5HWJ - chains C and D of the 4 polymer chains in the assembly; structure by X-ray diffraction, 1.65 A resolution.

== Chain C (and D) ==
Molecule: Probable 5-dehydro-4-deoxyglucarate dehydratase
Organism: Agrobacterium fabrum (strain C58 / ATCC 33970)
Notes: EC 4.2.1.41; chain D of this document is another copy of the same molecule, construct and numbering; everything in this record applies to it too
UniProt: Q8UB77 (KDGD_AGRFC); residues 1-303 here = UniProt positions 1-303
Sequence (311 residues; numbered 1 to 311; the number before each row is that of its first residue):
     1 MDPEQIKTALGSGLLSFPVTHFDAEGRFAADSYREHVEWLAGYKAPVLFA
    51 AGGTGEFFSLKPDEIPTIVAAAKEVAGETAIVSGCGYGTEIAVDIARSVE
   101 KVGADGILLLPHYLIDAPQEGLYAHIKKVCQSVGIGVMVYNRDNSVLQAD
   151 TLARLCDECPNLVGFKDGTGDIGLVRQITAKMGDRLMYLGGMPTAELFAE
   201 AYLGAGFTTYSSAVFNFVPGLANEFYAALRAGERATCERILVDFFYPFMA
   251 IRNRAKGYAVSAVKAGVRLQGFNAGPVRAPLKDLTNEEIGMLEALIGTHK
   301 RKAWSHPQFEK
Disordered / not traced: 302-311 (chain D: 306-311)
Sequence notes: conflict Asp-2 (Asn in Q8UB77); expression tag (304-311)

== Interface between chain C and chain D ==
Pairs across the interface - 65 pairs, chain C then chain D:
  Phe-57(C) with Tyr-113(D), hydrophobic
  Phe-58(C) with Tyr-113(D), hydrophobic; Ile-115(D), hydrophobic
  Leu-60(C) with Ile-91(D)
  Lys-61(C) with Glu-90(D); Asp-94(D), salt bridge
  Pro-62(C) with Ile-91(D)
  Tyr-87(C) with Tyr-87(D), hydrophobic; Ile-91(D); Tyr-113(D), hydrophobic
  Gly-88(C) with Phe-58(D)
  Thr-89(C) with Ala-279(D), hydrogen bond (side chain-backbone)
  Glu-90(C) with Ser-59(D); Lys-61(D); Arg-278(D)
  Ile-91(C) with Leu-60(D); Pro-62(D); Tyr-87(D)
  Asp-94(C) with Lys-61(D), salt bridge
  Leu-110(C) with Tyr-113(D); Leu-114(D), hydrophobic
  Pro-111(C) with Tyr-113(D), hydrogen bond (backbone-side chain)
  His-112(C) with Tyr-113(D); Pro-280(D)
  Tyr-113(C) with Phe-57(D), hydrophobic; Phe-58(D), hydrophobic; Tyr-87(D), hydrophobic; Leu-110(D); Pro-111(D), hydrogen bond (side chain-backbone); His-112(D); Tyr-113(D), hydrophobic
  Leu-114(C) with Leu-110(D), hydrophobic; Pro-111(D), hydrophobic; Arg-142(D); Asp-143(D)
  Ile-115(C) with Phe-58(D), hydrophobic; Leu-281(D), hydrophobic
  Asp-116(C) with Gly-257(D)
  Ala-117(C) with Lys-256(D); Pro-280(D)
  Pro-118(C) with Lys-256(D); Pro-280(D); Lys-282(D)
  Glu-120(C) with Lys-282(D)
  Gly-121(C) with Ala-279(D); Pro-280(D)
  Ala-124(C) with Ala-279(D), hydrophobic
  His-125(C) with Ala-279(D); Pro-280(D)
  Arg-142(C) with Leu-114(D)
  Asp-143(C) with Leu-114(D)
  Lys-256(C) with Ala-117(D); Pro-118(D)
  Gly-257(C) with Asp-116(D)
  Arg-278(C) with Glu-90(D)
  Ala-279(C) with Thr-89(D), hydrogen bond (backbone-side chain); Ala-124(D), hydrophobic; His-125(D)
  Pro-280(C) with His-112(D); Ala-117(D); Pro-118(D); Gly-121(D)
  Leu-281(C) with Ile-115(D), hydrophobic
  Lys-282(C) with Pro-118(D); Glu-120(D), salt bridge
Other interface residues (no listed pair), chain C (36 interface residues in all): Ser-59, Gly-86, Leu-122
Other interface residues (no listed pair), chain D (36 interface residues in all): Gly-86, Gly-88, Leu-122

== Overview ==
The chain C/chain D interface involves 36 residues from each chain; the contacts include 4 hydrogen bonds and
3 salt bridges. Polar pairs include Lys-61(C)/Asp-94(D), Lys-282(C)/Glu-120(D) and Thr-89(C)/Ala-279(D).
Both chains are Probable 5-dehydro-4-deoxyglucarate dehydratase (Agrobacterium fabrum (strain C58 / ATCC
33970)). Entry 5HWJ (Crystal structure of keto-deoxy-D-galactarate dehydratase) was determined by X-ray
diffraction, deposited together with 5HWM, 5HWN, 4UR7 and 4UR8.
